PDB entry 4O2L | X-ray diffraction, 2.40 A resolution | chain A

Chain A:
Molecule: GTP-binding protein Rheb
Source organism: Mus musculus
UniProtKB: Q921J2 (RHEB_MOUSE); residues 1-169 here = UniProt positions 1-169
Amino-acid sequence (171 residues; numbered -1 to 169; the number before each row is that of its first residue; numbers below 1 keep their minus sign (Gly-1 is residue -1)):
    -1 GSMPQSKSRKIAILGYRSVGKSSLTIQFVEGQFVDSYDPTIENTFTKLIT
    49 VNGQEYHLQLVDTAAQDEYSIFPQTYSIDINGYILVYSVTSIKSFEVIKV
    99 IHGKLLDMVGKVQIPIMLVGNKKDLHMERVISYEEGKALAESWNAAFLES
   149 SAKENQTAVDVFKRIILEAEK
Unresolved in the structure: -1 to 2
Construct notes: expression tag (-1 to 0); engineered mutation Ala63 (Gly in Q921J2)
Metal / ion sites: Mg2+: Ser20, Asp60 (together with GTP)
Residues lining bound ligands: GTP (guanosine-5'-triphosphate): Tyr14, Arg15, Ser16, Val17, Gly18, Lys19, Ser20, Ser21, Phe31, Val32, Asp33, Tyr35, Pro37, Ala62, Ala63, Asn119, Lys120, Asp122, Leu123, Ser149, Ala150, Lys151
UniProt features mapped onto this chain:
  - motif: Tyr35 to Phe43 (Effector region)
  - binding site (GDP): Ser16, Val17, Gly18, Lys19, Ser20, Ser21, Val32, Asp33, Asn119, Asp122, Ala150
  - binding site (GTP): Ser16, Val17, Gly18, Lys19, Ser20, Ser21, Val32, Asp33, Tyr35, Pro37, Thr38, Asn119, Lys120, Asp122, Ala150
  - binding site (Mg(2+)): Ser20, Thr38
  - site: Tyr35 (Important for autoinhibition of GTPase activity)
  - modified residue: Ser130 (Phosphoserine)
  - cross-link: Lys8 (Glycyl lysine isopeptide (Lys-Gly) (interchain with G-Cter in ubiquitin))
  - mutagenesis: Gln64 (Q64L: Increased affinity for GTP), Ser130 (S130A: Abolishes phosphorylation by MAPKAPK5 and impairs GTP-binding)
From the paper describing this entry:
  - mutagenesis - G63A (4.5-fold): decreased catalytic activity (intrinsic GTP hydrolysis)
  - mutagenesis - G63A: abolished catalytic activity on TSC2 GAP
  - mutagenesis - G63A: increased signaling in response to p70 S6K
  - binding site for GTP: Ala63

Summary:
Ligands of chain A: GTP. Ser20 and Asp60 coordinate Mg2+. UniProt lists 11 GDP-binding residues, 15
GTP-binding residues, Mg2+-binding residues Ser20 and Thr38 and 2 mutagenesis sites. The paper reports a
binding site for GTP at Ala63; G63A reduces catalytic activity (intrinsic GTP hydrolysis).
Chain A is GTP-binding protein Rheb (Mus musculus); the structure, Structure of Mus musculus Rheb G63A mutant
bound to GTP, was determined by X-ray diffraction together with 4O25 and 4O2R from the same study.
